PDB entry 1EFX | X-ray diffraction, 3.00 A resolution | chains A and D of the 5 polymer chains in the assembly

[Chain A]
Name: HLA-CW3 (heavy chain)
Organism: Homo sapiens
Notes: fragment: extracellular alpha-1, alpha-2 and alpha-3 domains
Sequence (278 residues; each row starts with the number of its first residue):
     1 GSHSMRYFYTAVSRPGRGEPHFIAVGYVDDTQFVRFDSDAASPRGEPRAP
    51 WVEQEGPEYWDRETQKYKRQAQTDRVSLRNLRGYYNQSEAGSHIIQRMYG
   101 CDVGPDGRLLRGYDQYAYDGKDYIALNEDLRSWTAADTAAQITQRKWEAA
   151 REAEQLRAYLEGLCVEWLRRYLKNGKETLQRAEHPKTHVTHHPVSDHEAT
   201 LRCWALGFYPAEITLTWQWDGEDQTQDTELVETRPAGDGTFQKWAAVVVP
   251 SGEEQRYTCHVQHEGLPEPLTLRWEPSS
Disulfides: Cys101-Cys164, Cys203-Cys259

[Chain D]
Name: Natural killer cell receptor KIR2DL2
Organism: Homo sapiens
Notes: fragment: extracellular d1 and d2 domains
Reference sequence: P43627 (KI2L2_HUMAN); residues 1-200 here correspond to UniProt positions 22-221 (UniProt number = residue number + 21)
Sequence (200 residues; numbered 1 to 200; the number before each row is that of its first residue):
     1 HEGVHRKPSLLAHPGRLVKSEETVILQCWSDVRFEHFLLHREGKFKDTLH
    51 LIGEHHDGVSKANFSIGPMMQDLAGTYRCYGSVTHSPYQLSAPSDPLDIV
   101 ITGLYEKPSLSAQPGPTVLAGESVTLSCSSRSSYDMYHLSREGEAHECRF
   151 SAGPKVNGTFQADFPLGPATHGGTYRCFGSFRDSPYEWSNSSDPLLVSVI
Disordered / not traced: 1-3
UniProt features mapped onto this chain:
  - glycosylation (N-linked (GlcNAc...) asparagine): Asn63, Asn157, Asn190
Disulfides: Cys28-Cys79, Cys128-Cys177

[Interface between chain A and chain D]
Pairs across the interface (26):
  Arg69(A) with Glu21(D), salt bridge; Met70(D)
  Gln72(A) with Met70(D); Asp72(D), hydrogen bond
  Arg75(A) with Phe45(D); Asp72(D), salt bridge
  Val76(A) with Phe45(D), hydrophobic; Gln71(D); Asp72(D)
  Arg79(A) with Lys44(D), hydrogen bond (side chain-backbone); Phe45(D)
  Asn80(A) with Lys44(D), hydrogen bond; Ser184(D)
  Tyr84(A) with Asp183(D)
  Arg145(A) with Ser133(D), hydrogen bond (side chain-backbone); Asp135(D), salt bridge
  Lys146(A) with Tyr105(D); Phe181(D); Asp183(D), salt bridge; Ser184(D)
  Ala149(A) with Tyr105(D); Glu106(D), hydrogen bond (backbone-backbone); Ser132(D)
  Ala150(A) with Leu104(D); Tyr105(D), hydrophobic
  Arg151(A) with Glu106(D), salt bridge
Other interface residues (no listed pair), chain A (13 interface residues in all): Ile142
Other interface residues (no listed pair), chain D (17 interface residues in all): Gly43, Tyr134

[Overview]
13 residues of chain A and 17 residues of chain D are in contact, with 5 hydrogen bonds and 5 salt bridges.
Polar contacts include Arg69(A)-Glu21(D), Arg75(A)-Asp72(D) and Arg145(A)-Asp135(D).
Here chain A is HLA-CW3 (heavy chain) and chain D is Natural killer cell receptor KIR2DL2, both from Homo
sapiens. Entry 1EFX (Structure of a complex between the human natural killer cell receptor KIR2DL2 and a class
I ...) was determined by X-ray diffraction.
